Entry 7SL2 (electron microscopy, 3.60 A resolution); this record covers chains B and C of the 10 polymer chains in the assembly.

== Chain B ==
Molecule: Insulin receptor
Source organism: Mus musculus
Notes: EC 2.7.10.1
UniProt: P15208 (INSR_MOUSE); residues -26 to 1345 here correspond to UniProt positions 1-1372 (UniProt number = residue number + 27)
Amino-acid sequence (1372 residues; each row starts with the number of its first residue; numbers below 1 keep their minus sign (Met-26 is residue -26)):
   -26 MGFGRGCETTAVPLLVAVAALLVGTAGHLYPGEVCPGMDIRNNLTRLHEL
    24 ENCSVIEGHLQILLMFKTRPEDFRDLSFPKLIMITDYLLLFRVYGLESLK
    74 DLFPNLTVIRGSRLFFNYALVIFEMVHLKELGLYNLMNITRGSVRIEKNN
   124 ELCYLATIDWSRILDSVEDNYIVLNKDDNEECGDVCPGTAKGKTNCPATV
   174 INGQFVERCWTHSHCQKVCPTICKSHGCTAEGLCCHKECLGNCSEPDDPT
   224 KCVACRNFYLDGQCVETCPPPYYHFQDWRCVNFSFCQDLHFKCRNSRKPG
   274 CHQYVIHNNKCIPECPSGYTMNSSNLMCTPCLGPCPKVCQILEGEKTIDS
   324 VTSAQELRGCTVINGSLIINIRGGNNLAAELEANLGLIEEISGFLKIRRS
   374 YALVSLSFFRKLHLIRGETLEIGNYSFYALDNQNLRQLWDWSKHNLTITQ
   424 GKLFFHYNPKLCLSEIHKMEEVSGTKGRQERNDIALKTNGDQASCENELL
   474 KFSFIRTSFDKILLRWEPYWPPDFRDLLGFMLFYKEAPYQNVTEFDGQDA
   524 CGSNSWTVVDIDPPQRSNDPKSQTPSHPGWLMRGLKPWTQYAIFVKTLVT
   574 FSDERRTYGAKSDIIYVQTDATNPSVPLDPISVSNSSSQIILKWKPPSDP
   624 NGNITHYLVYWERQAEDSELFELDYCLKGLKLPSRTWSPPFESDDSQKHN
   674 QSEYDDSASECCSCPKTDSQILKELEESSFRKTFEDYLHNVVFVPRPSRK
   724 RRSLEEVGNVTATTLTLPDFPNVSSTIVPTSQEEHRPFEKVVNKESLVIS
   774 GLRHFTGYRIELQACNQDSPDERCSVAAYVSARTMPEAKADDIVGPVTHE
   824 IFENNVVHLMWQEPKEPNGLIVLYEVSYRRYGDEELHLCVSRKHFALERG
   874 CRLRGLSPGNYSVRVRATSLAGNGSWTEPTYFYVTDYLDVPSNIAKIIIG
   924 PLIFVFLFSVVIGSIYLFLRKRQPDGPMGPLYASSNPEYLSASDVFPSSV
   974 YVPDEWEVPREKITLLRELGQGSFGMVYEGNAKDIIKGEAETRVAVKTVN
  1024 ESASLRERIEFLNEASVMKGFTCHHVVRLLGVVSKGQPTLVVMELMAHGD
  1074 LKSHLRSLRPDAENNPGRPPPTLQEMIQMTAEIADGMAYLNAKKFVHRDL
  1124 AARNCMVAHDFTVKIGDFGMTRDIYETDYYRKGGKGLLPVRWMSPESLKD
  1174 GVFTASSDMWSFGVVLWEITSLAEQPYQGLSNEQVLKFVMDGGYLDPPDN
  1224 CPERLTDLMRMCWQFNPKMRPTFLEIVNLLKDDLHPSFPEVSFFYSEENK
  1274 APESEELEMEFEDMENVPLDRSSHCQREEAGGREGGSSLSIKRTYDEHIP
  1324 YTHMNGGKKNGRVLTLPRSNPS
Unresolved in the structure: -26 to 0, 163-167, 271-273, 519-527, 540-547, 659-705, 721-757, 908-1345
Cystine bridges: Cys8-Cys26, Cys126-Cys155, Cys169-Cys188, Cys192-Cys201, Cys196-Cys207, Cys208-Cys216, Cys212-Cys225, Cys228-Cys237, Cys241-Cys253, Cys259-Cys284, Cys266-Cys274, Cys288-Cys301, Cys312-Cys333, Cys435-Cys468, Cys649-Cys862, Cys788-Cys797

== Chain C ==
Molecule: Insulin B chain
Source organism: Homo sapiens
UniProt: P01308 (INS_HUMAN); residues 1-30 here correspond to UniProt positions 25-54 (UniProt number = residue number + 24)
Amino-acid sequence (30 residues; numbered 1 to 30; the number before each row is that of its first residue):
     1 FVNQHLCGSHLVEALYLVCGERGFFYTPKT
Unresolved in the structure: 1, 29-30

== How chain B and chain C interact ==
Pairs across the interface (14; chain B residue first):
  Asp12(B) - Tyr26(C)
  Arg14(B) - Phe24(C)
  Arg14(B) - Phe25(C)  hydrogen bond (side chain-backbone)
  Arg14(B) - Tyr26(C)
  Asn15(B) - Gly23(C)
  Asn15(B) - Phe24(C)  hydrogen bond (side chain-backbone)
  Gln34(B) - Tyr26(C)
  Leu37(B) - Phe24(C)  hydrophobic
  Phe39(B) - Tyr16(C)  hydrophobic
  Phe39(B) - Phe24(C)  hydrophobic
  Lys40(B) - Tyr16(C)
  Arg65(B) - Val12(C)
  Arg65(B) - Glu13(C)  salt bridge
  Glu97(B) - Ser9(C)
Other interface residues (no listed pair), chain B (10 interface residues in all): Tyr67

== Summary ==
The interface between chain B and chain C involves 10 residues on one side and 8 on the other; the contacts
include 2 hydrogen bonds and 1 salt bridge. Among the polar pairs are Arg65(B)-Glu13(C), Arg14(B)-Phe25(C) and
Asn15(B)-Phe24(C).
Here chain B is Insulin receptor (Mus musculus) and chain C is Insulin B chain (Homo sapiens). Entry 7SL2
(Full-length insulin receptor bound with site 2 binding deficient mutant insulin (A-L13R) -- asymmetric
conformation) was determined by electron microscopy, deposited together with 7SL1, 7SL3, 7SL4, 7SL6, 7SL7,
7STH and 3 further entries.
